PDB entry 8IXF | electron microscopy, 4.40 A resolution (low resolution: residue-level contacts below are approximate; hydrogen-bond / salt-bridge calls are withheld) | chains G and R of the 27 polymer chains in the assembly

== Chain G ==
Protein: Tubulin alpha-4A chain
Source organism: Mus musculus
Notes: EC 3.6.5.-
UniProtKB: P68368 (TBA4A_MOUSE); the construct has insertions or renumbered stretches relative to UniProt, so the offset changes along the chain: 1-42 = UniProt 1-42; 49-454 = UniProt 43-448
Chain sequence (454 residues; each row starts with the number of its first residue):
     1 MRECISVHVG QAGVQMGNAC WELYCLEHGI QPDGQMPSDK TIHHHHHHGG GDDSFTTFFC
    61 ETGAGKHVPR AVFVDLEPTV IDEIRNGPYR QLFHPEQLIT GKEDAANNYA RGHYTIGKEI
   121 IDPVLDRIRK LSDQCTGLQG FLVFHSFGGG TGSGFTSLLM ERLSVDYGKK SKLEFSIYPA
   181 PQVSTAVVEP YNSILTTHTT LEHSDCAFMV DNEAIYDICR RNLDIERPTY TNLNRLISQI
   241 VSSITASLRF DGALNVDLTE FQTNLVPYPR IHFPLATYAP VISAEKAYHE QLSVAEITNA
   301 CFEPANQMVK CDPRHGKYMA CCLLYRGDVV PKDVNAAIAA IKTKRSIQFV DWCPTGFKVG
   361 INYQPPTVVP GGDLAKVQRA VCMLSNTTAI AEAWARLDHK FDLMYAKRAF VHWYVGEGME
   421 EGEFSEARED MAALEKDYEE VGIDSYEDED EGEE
Disordered / not traced: 1, 37-51, 444-454
Construct notes: insertion (43-48)
Swiss-Prot annotation at these positions:
  - motif: M1 to C4 (MREC motif)
  - active site: E260
  - binding site (GTP): Q11, E77, S146, G150, T151, T185, N212, N234
  - binding site (Mg(2+)): E77
  - modified residue: K40 (N6-acetyllysine), S54 (Phosphoserine), Y89 (3'-nitrotyrosine), Y438 (Phosphotyrosine), S445 (Phosphoserine)
Ligand contacts:
  - phosphomethylphosphonic acid guanylate ester (G2P): A253, L254, N255, D257, E260
  - GTP (guanosine-5'-triphosphate): G10, Q11, A12, Q15, E77, D104, A105, A106, N107, S146, G148, G149, G150, T151, G152, I177, T185, N212, Y230, L233, N234

== Chain R ==
Protein: Tubulin beta-2A chain
Source organism: Mus musculus
UniProtKB: Q7TMM9 (TBB2A_MOUSE); residue numbers follow UniProt; this construct covers 1-445
Chain sequence (457 residues; each row starts with the number of its first residue):
     1 MREIVHIQAG QCGNQIGAKF WEVISDEHGI DPTGSYHGDS DLQLERINVY YNEAAGNKYV
    61 PRAILVDLEP GTMDSVRSGP FGQIFRPDNF VFGQSGAGNN WAKGHYTEGA ELVDSVLDVV
   121 RKESESCDCL QGFQLTHSLG GGTGSGMGTL LISKIREEYP DRIMNTFSVM PSPKVSDTVV
   181 EPYNATLSVH QLVENTDETY SIDNEALYDI CFRTLKLTTP TYGDLNHLVS ATMSGVTTCL
   241 RFPGQLNADL RKLAVNMVPF PRLHFFMPGF APLTSRGSQQ YRALTVPELT QQMFDSKNMM
   301 AACDPRHGRY LTVAAIFRGR MSMKEVDEQM LNVQNKNSSY FVEWIPNNVK TAVCDIPPRG
   361 LKMSATFIGN STAIQELFKR ISEQFTAMFR RKAFLHWYTG EGMDEMEFTE AESNMNDLVS
   421 EYQQYQDATA DEQGEFEEEE GEDEAGGSGG DYKDDDK
Disordered / not traced: 427-457
Construct notes: expression tag (446-457)
Swiss-Prot annotation at these positions:
  - motif: M1 to I4 (MREI motif)
  - binding site (GTP): Q11, E69, S138, G142, T143, G144, N204, N226
  - binding site (Mg(2+)): E69
  - modified residue: S40 (Phosphoserine), K58 (N6-acetyllysine), S172 (Phosphoserine), T285 (Phosphothreonine), T290 (Phosphothreonine), R318 (Omega-N-methylarginine), E438 (5-glutamyl polyglutamate)
  - cross-link (Glycyl lysine isopeptide (Lys-Gly)): K58 (interchain with G-Cter in ubiquitin), K324 (interchain with G-Cter in ubiquitin)
Ligand contacts:
  - phosphomethylphosphonic acid guanylate ester (G2P): G10, Q11, C12, Q15, D67, A97, G98, N99, S138, G140, G141, G142, T143, G144, D177, T178, N204, L207, Y222, L225, N226
  - GTP (guanosine-5'-triphosphate): Q245, L246, N247, K252

== How chain G and chain R interact ==
Pairs across the interface - 57 pairs, chain G then chain R:
  T136(G) with Q94(R)
  G137(G) with Q94(R)
  Q139(G) with Q94(R)
  D205(G) with W397(R)
  A253(G) with Q11(R)
  L254(G) with Q11(R)
  N255(G) with Q11(R)
  T259(G) with G98(R)
  E260(G) with G98(R); N99(R)
  Q262(G) with W397(R)
  T263(G) with G98(R); F394(R)
  N264(G) with V179(R); V180(R); F394(R)
  V266(G) with H396(R); W397(R)
  P267(G) with F394(R); H396(R)
  Y268(G) with R391(R); H396(R)
  P269(G) with H396(R)
  V330(G) with T219(R); P220(R)
  P331(G) with Y208(R); P220(R); Y222(R)
  K332(G) with F212(R); T218(R); P220(R)
  N335(G) with D177(R); Y208(R)
  K342(G) with P173(R); K174(R)
  D351(G) with R390(R)
  W352(G) with M388(R); R390(R); R391(R)
  C353(G) with V179(R); F394(R)
  T355(G) with S176(R); T178(R); V179(R); P182(R); Q384(R)
  G356(G) with V179(R)
  F357(G) with S176(R); D177(R); T178(R); V179(R)
  K358(G) with N99(R); D177(R); T178(R)
  V359(G) with D177(R)
  E440(G) with R391(R)
  V441(G) with R391(R)
Also at the interface, not in a pair above, chain G (37 interface residues in all): R2, D257, M319, C321, P354, I443
Also at the interface, not in a pair above, chain R (39 interface residues in all): E69, G71, D74, S95, G96, A97, N100, K103, V175, E181, T221, A387, K392, A393

== In short ==
The interface between chain G and chain R involves 37 residues on one side and 39 on the other.
Phosphomethylphosphonic acid guanylate ester is bound between chain G and chain R. Chain G binds GTP. Chain R
binds GTP.
Here chain G is Tubulin alpha-4A chain and chain R is Tubulin beta-2A chain, both from Mus musculus. Entry
8IXF (GMPCPP-Alpha4A/Beta2A-microtubule decorated with kinesin non-seam region) was determined by electron
microscopy, deposited together with 8IXA, 8IXB, 8IXD, 8IXE and 8IXG.
